7D7D - chains D and N of the 12 polymer chains in the assembly; structure by electron microscopy, 4.50 A resolution (low resolution: residue-level contacts below are approximate; hydrogen-bond / salt-bridge calls are withheld).

== Chain D ==
Protein: DNA-directed RNA polymerase subunit beta'
Source organism: Escherichia coli
Notes: EC 2.7.7.6
Reference sequence: D7Y6A2 (D7Y6A2_ECOLX); residue numbers follow UniProt; this construct covers 1-1407
Amino-acid sequence (1407 residues; row label = number of the first residue in the row):
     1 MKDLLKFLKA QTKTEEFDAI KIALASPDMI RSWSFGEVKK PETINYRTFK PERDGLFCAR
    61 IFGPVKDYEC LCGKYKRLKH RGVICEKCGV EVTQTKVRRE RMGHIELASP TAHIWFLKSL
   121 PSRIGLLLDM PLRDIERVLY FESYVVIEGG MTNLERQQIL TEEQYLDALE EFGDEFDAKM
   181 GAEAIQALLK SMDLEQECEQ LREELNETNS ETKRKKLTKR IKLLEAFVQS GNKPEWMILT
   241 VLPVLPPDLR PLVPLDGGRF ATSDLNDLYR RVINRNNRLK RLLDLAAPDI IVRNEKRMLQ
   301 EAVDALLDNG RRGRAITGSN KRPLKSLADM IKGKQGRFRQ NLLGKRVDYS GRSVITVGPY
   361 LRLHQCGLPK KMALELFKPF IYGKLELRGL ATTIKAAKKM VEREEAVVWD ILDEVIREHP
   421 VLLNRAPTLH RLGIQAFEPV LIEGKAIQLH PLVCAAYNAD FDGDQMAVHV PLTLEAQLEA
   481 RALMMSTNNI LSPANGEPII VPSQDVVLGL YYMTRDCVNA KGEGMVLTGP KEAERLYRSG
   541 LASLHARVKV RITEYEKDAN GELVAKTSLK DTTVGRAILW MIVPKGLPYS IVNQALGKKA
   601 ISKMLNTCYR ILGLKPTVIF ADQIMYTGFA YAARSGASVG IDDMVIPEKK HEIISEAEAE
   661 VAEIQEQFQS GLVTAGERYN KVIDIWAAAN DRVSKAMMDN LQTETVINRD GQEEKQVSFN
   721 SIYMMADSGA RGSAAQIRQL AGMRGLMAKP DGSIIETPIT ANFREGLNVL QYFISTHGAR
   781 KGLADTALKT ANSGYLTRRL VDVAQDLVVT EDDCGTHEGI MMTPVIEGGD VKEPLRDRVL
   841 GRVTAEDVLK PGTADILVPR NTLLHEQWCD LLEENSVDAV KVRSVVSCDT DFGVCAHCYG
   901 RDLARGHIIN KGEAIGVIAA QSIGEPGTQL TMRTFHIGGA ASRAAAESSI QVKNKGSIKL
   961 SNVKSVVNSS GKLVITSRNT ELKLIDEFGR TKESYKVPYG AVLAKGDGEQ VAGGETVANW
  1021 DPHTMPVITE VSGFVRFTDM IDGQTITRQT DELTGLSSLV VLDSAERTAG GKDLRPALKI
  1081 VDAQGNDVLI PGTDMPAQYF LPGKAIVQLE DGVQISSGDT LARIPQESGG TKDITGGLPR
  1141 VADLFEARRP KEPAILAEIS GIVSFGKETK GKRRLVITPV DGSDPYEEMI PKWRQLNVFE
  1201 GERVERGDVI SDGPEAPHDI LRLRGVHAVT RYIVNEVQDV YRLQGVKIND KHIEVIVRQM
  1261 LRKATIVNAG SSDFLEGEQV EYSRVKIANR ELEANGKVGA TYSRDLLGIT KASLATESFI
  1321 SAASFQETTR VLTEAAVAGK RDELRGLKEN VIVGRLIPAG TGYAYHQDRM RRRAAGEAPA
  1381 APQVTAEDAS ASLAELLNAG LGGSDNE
Not modelled in the structure: 1-15, 933-947, 1127-1134, 1374-1407
Metal / ion sites: Zn2+ site 1: Cys72, Cys88; Mg2+: Asp460, Asp464; Zn2+ site 2: Cys814, Arg883, Cys888, Cys895, Cys898

== Chain N ==
Molecule: nontemplate strand (59-nt DNA)
Sequence (59 nucleotides; numbered -5 to 52 plus 7 insertion-coded residues; 6 numbers in that range are skipped by the numbering (no residue carries them; nothing is unmodelled there); the number before each row is that of its first residue; a row labelled like 31A-31G holds insertion residues (31A, then the next letters in order); numbers below 1 keep their minus sign (DC-5 is residue -5)):
    -5 CTAATAAAGA GCTCAGCACT ATTACTGAGA GTATAAA
31A-31G TACTCCT
    38 GATACTGAAG CAGCC
Not modelled in the structure: -5 to -2, 31A-31G

== Interface between chain D and chain N ==
Residue-residue contacts - 5 pairs, chain D then chain N:
  Lys216(D) with DA46(N); DG47(N)
  Arg1148(D) with DT43(N); DG44(N)
  Lys1170(D) with DC52(N)
Interface residues without a listed pair, chain D (7 interface residues in all): Arg47, Arg1149, Lys1167, Lys1311
Interface residues without a listed pair, chain N (7 interface residues in all): DT20, DA45

== Summary ==
The chain D/chain N interface involves 7 residues from each chain. The Zn2+ site 1 is built by Cys72(D) and
Cys88(D). Asp460(D) and Asp464(D) form the Mg2+ site.
Chain D is DNA-directed RNA polymerase subunit beta' (Escherichia coli) and chain N is nontemplate strand
(59-nt DNA); the structure, CryoEM structure of gp45-dependent transcription activation complex, was
determined by electron microscopy, deposited together with 7D7C.
